PDB entry 6UU2 | X-ray diffraction, 4.40 A resolution (low resolution: residue-level contacts below are approximate; hydrogen-bond / salt-bridge calls are withheld) | chains CCC and 111 of the 9 polymer chains in the assembly

# Chain CCC
Name: DNA-directed RNA polymerase subunit beta
Source organism: Escherichia coli
Notes: EC 2.7.7.6
UniProt: P0A8V4 (RPOB_ECO57); residue numbers follow UniProt; this construct covers 1-1342
Sequence (1342 residues; row label = number of the first residue in the row):
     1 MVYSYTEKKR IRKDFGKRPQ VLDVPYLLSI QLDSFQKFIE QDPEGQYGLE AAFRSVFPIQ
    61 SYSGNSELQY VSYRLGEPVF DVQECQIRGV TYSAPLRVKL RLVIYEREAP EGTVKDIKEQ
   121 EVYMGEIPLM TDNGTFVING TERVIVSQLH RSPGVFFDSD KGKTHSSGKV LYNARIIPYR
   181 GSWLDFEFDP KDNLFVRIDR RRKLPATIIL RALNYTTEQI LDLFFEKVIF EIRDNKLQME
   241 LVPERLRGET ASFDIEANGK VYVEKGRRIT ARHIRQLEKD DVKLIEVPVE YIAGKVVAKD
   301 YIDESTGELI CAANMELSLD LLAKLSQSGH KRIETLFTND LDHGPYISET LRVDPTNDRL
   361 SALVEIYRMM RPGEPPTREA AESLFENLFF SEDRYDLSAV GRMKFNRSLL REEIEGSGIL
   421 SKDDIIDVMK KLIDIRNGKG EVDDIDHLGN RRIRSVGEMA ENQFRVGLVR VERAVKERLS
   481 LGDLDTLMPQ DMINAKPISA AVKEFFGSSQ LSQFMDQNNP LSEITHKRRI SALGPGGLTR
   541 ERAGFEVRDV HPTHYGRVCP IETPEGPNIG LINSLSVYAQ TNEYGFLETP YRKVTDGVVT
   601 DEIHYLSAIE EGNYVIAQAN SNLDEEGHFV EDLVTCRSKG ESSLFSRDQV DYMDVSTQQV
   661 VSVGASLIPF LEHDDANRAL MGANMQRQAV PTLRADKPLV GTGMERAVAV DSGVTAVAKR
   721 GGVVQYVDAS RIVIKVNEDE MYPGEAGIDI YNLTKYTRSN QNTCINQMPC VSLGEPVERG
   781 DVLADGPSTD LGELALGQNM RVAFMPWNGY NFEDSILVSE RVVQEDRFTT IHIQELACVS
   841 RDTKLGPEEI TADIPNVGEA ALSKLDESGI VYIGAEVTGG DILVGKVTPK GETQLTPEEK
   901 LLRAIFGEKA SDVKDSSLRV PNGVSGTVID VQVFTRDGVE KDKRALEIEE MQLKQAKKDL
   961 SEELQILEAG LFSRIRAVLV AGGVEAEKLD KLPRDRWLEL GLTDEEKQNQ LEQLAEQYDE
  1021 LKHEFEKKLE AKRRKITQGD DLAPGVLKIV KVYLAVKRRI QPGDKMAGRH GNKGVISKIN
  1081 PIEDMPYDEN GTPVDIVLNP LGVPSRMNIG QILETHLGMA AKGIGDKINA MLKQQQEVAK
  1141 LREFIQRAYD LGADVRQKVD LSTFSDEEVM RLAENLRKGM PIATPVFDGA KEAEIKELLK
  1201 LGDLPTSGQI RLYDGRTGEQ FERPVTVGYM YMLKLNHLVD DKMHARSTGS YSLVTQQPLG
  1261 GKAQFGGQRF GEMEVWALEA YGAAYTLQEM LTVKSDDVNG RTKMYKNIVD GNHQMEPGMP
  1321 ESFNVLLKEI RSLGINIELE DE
Disordered / not traced: 1-2
Swiss-Prot annotation at these positions:
  - modified residue (N6-acetyllysine): Lys1022, Lys1200

# Chain 111
Molecule: Synthetic DNA 50-MER (promoter non-template strand)
Sequence (50 nucleotides; row label = number of the first residue in the row):
    10 ACCTTGACAT CCCACCTCAC GTATGCTATA ATGTGTGCAG TCTGACGCGG
Disordered / not traced: 10-26, 45-46

# Chain CCC / chain 111 interface
Pairs across the interface - 15 pairs, chain CCC then chain 111:
  Arg175(CCC) - DT50(111)
  Gly181(CCC) - DG49(111)
  Trp183(CCC) - DG49(111)
  Trp183(CCC) - DT50(111)
  Asp185(CCC) - DT50(111)
  Asp199(CCC) - DA48(111)
  Asp199(CCC) - DG49(111)
  Arg200(CCC) - DT50(111)
  Arg371(CCC) - DG44(111)
  Glu374(CCC) - DT43(111)
  Pro375(CCC) - DG42(111)
  Leu481(CCC) - DA40(111)
  Glu541(CCC) - DC51(111)
  Arg542(CCC) - DT50(111)
  Arg542(CCC) - DC51(111)
Interface residues without a listed pair, chain CCC (15 interface residues in all): His165, Ser182, Arg470
Interface residues without a listed pair, chain 111 (10 interface residues in all): DC47, DG53

# In short
The interface between chain CCC and chain 111 involves 15 residues on one side and 10 on the other.
Chain CCC is DNA-directed RNA polymerase subunit beta (Escherichia coli) and chain 111 is Synthetic DNA 50-MER
(promoter non-template strand); the structure, E. coli sigma-S transcription initiation complex with 3-nt RNA
("Old" crystal soaked with GTP and ATP ..., was determined by X-ray diffraction (same publication as 6UTV,
6UTW, 6UTX, 6UTY, 6UTZ, 6UU0 and 11 further entries).
